1YVP - chains D and A of the 4 polymer chains in the assembly; structure by X-ray diffraction, 2.20 A resolution.

== Chain D ==
Molecule: Y RNA sequence, second strand
Sequence (10 nucleotides; numbered 1 to 10; the number before each row is that of its first residue):
     1 XXGACXAGCC
Modified residues: IU (5-iodouridine-5'-monophosphate) at position 1; IU (5-iodouridine-5'-monophosphate) at position 2; IU (5-iodouridine-5'-monophosphate) at position 6

== Chain A ==
Molecule: 60-kDa SS-A/Ro ribonucleoprotein
Organism: Xenopus laevis
UniProt: P42700 (RO60_XENLA); residues 1-538 here = UniProt positions 1-538
Amino-acid sequence (538 residues; row label = number of the first residue in the row):
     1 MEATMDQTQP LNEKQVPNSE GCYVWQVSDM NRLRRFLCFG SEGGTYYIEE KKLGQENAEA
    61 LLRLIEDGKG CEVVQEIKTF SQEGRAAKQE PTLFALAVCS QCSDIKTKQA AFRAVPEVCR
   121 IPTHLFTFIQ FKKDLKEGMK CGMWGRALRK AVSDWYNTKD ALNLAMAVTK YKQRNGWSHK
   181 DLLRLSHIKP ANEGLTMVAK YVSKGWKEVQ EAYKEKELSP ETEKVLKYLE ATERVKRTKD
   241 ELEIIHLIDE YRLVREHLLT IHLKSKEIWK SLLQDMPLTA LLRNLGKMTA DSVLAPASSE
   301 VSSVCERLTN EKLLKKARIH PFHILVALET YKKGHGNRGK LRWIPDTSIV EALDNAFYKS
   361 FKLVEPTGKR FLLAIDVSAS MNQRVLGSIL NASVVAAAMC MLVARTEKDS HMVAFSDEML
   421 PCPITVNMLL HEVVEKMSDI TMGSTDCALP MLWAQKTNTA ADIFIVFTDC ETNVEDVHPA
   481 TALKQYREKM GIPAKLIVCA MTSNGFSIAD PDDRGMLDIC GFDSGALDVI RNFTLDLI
Not modelled in the structure: 1-4, 337-340, 538
Metal / ion sites: Mg2+: Ser378, Ser380, Thr445 (together with acetate ion)
UniProt features mapped onto this chain:
  - binding site (a divalent metal cation): Ser378, Ser380, Thr445
From the paper describing this entry:
  - Mg2+ coordination: Ser378, Ser380, Thr445
  - Mg2+ coordination through a water molecule: Tyr47, Asp376, Asp469
  - conformationally variable residues (loop rearrangement, order/disorder transition): Lys136 to Met143, Val168 to Asn175
  - binding site for Y RNA sequence, first strand: Lys108, Gln109, Lys133, Lys136, Gly142, Trp144, Arg146, Ala147, Arg149, Lys150, Gly176, Trp177, Asp181, Arg184, Leu185, His187
  - binding site for Y RNA sequence, second strand (chain D): Arg146, His187, Lys200
  - binding site for Y RNA sequence, first strand: Arg120, Thr123, Met166, Lys170, Tyr171, Arg174, Arg252, Arg255, Asp275, Leu278, Arg283, Arg307, Leu313, Arg318
  - mutagenesis - K170A/R174A (7-fold): decreased binding to misfolded pre-5S rRNA
  - mutagenesis - R120S, K170A/R174A, R255S/R283S: unchanged binding to Y RNA
  - mutagenesis - R255S/R283S: unchanged binding to misfolded pre-5S rRNA
  - mutagenesis - R120S: unchanged binding to pre-5S rRNA
  - mutagenesis - K108A/Q109A/R184A (38-fold), R146S/R149S, R184A (6-7- fold), H187S: decreased binding to Y RNA
  - mutagenesis - K108A/Q109A/R184A (4-5-fold), H187S (4-5-fold): decreased binding to misfolded 5S rRNA
  - mutagenesis - R184A (6-7- fold): decreased binding to 5S rRNA
  - mutagenesis - R146S/R149S: unchanged binding to 5S rRNA
  - mutagenesis - K136A: unchanged binding to Y RNA sequence, first strand

== Chain D / chain A interface ==
Contacting residue pairs (19):
  IU_1(D) with Leu183(A); Arg184(A); His187(A); Ile188(A); Pro190(A); Ala199(A); Lys200(A); Ser203(A); Lys204(A)
  IU_2(D) with His187(A), salt bridge to the phosphate; Ile188(A), sugar contact; Lys189(A), sugar contact; Lys200(A), base contact
  G3(D) with Arg149(A), hydrogen bond to the base; His187(A), stacking on the base
  A4(D) with Arg149(A), base contact
  C5(D) with Arg146(A), base contact
  IU_6(D) with Arg146(A), base contact
  A7(D) with Arg146(A), base contact
Other interface residues (no listed pair), chain A (13 interface residues in all): Thr196

== In short ==
The interface between chain D and chain A involves 7 residues on one side and 13 on the other; the contacts
include 1 hydrogen bond, 1 salt bridge and 1 aromatic stacking contact. Polar pairs include G3(D)-Arg149(A)
and IU_2(D)-His187(A). From the paper: a binding site for Y RNA sequence, first strand at Lys108(A), Gln109(A)
and Lys133(A) among others; K108A/Q109A/R184A, R146S/R149S and R184A of chain A, among others, reduce binding
to Y RNA; 8 substitutions were tested in all.
Here chain D is Y RNA sequence, second strand and chain A is 60-kDa SS-A/Ro ribonucleoprotein (Xenopus
laevis). Entry 1YVP (Ro autoantigen complexed with RNAs) was determined by X-ray diffraction.
